Entry 7K0H (X-ray diffraction, 1.70 A resolution); this record covers chains A and B.

Chain A (and B):
Protein: Replicase polyprotein 1a
Organism: Human SARS coronavirus
Notes: EC 3.4.19.12, 3.4.22.-, 3.4.22.69; fragment: Full Length; chain B of this document is another copy of the same molecule, construct and numbering; everything in this record applies to it too
UniProt: P0C6U8 (R1A_CVHSA); residues 1-303 here correspond to UniProt positions 3241-3543 (UniProt number = residue number + 3240)
Chain sequence (310 residues; each row starts with the number of its first residue; numbers below 1 keep their minus sign (Met-6 is residue -6)):
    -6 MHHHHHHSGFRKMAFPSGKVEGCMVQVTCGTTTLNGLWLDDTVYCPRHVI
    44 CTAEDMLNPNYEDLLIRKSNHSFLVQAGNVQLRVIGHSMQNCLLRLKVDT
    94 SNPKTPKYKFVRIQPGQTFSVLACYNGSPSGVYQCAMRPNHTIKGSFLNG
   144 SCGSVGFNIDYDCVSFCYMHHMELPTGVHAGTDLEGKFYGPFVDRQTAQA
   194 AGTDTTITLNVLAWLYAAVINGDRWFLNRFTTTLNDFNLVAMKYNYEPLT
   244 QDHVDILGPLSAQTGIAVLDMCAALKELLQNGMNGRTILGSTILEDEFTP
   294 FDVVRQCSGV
Unresolved in the structure: -6 to 1, 300-303 (chain B: -6 to 1, 191, 303)
Covalent attachments: compound VR4 linked to Cys145
Differences from the reference sequence: expression tag (-6 to 0)
Residues lining bound ligands: VR4 (N-{(2S,3R)-4-(benzylamino)-3-hydroxy-4-oxo-1-[(3S)-2-oxopyrrolidin-3-yl]butan-2-yl}-N~2~-[(benzyloxy)carbonyl]-L-leucinamide): Thr26, Leu27, His41, Phe140, Leu141, Asn142, Gly143, Ser144, His163, His164, Met165, Glu166, Pro168, His172, Asp187, Arg188, Gln189, Thr190, Ala191
Curated features (UniProtKB/Swiss-Prot):
  - active site (For 3CL-PRO activity): His41, Cys145
What the authors report for this chain:
  - binding site for VR4: Asn142, Gly143, Cys145

How chain A and chain B interact:
Contacting residue pairs (55; chain A residue first):
  Gly2(A) with Gly138(B); Ser139(B), hydrogen bond (backbone-side chain)
  Arg4(A) with Tyr126(B); Gln127(B), hydrogen bond (side chain-backbone); Cys128(B); Lys137(B), hydrogen bond (side chain-backbone); Glu290(B), salt bridge
  Lys5(A) with Arg4(B); Tyr126(B)
  Met6(A) with Gly124(B); Val125(B); Tyr126(B), hydrophobic; Ser139(B)
  Ala7(A) with Gly124(B); Val125(B), hydrogen bond (backbone-backbone)
  Phe8(A) with Val125(B)
  Pro9(A) with Ser10(B); Glu14(B); Pro122(B), hydrophobic; Ser123(B); Gly124(B)
  Ser10(A) with Pro9(B); Ser10(B), hydrogen bond (backbone-side chain); Glu14(B), hydrogen bond (backbone-side chain)
  Gly11(A) with Gly11(B); Glu14(B), hydrogen bond (backbone-side chain)
  Glu14(A) with Pro9(B); Ser10(B), hydrogen bond (side chain-backbone); Gly11(B), hydrogen bond (side chain-backbone)
  Pro122(A) with Pro9(B)
  Ser123(A) with Pro9(B)
  Gly124(A) with Ala7(B); Pro9(B)
  Val125(A) with Met6(B); Ala7(B), hydrogen bond (backbone-backbone); Phe8(B); Val125(B), hydrophobic
  Tyr126(A) with Arg4(B); Lys5(B); Met6(B), hydrophobic
  Gln127(A) with Arg4(B), hydrogen bond (backbone-side chain)
  Cys128(A) with Arg4(B), hydrogen bond
  Lys137(A) with Arg4(B), hydrogen bond (backbone-side chain)
  Gly138(A) with Gly2(B), hydrogen bond (backbone-backbone)
  Ser139(A) with Gly2(B); Arg4(B); Met6(B); Gln299(B)
  Leu141(A) with Arg298(B); Gln299(B); Ser301(B); Gly302(B)
  Thr285(A) with Ile286(B)
  Gln299(A) with Ser139(B), hydrogen bond; Leu141(B)
Interface residues without a listed pair, chain A (28 interface residues in all): Phe3, Lys12, Leu115, Gly170, His172
Interface residues without a listed pair, chain B (31 interface residues in all): Lys12, Leu115, Ala129, Cys300

Summary:
28 residues of chain A face 31 of chain B across their interface, with 15 hydrogen bonds and 1 salt bridge.
Polar pairs include Arg4(A)-Glu290(B), Gly2(A)-Ser139(B) and Arg4(A)-Gln127(B). Covalently linked compound
VR4: at Cys145(A). From the paper: a binding site for VR4 at Asn142(A), Gly143(A) and Cys145(A).
Chain A and chain B are both Replicase polyprotein 1a (Human SARS coronavirus); the structure, 1.70 A
resolution structure of SARS-CoV 3CL protease in complex with a deuterated GC376 alpha-ketoamide analog ...,
was determined by X-ray diffraction together with 7K0E, 7K0G and 7K0F from the same study.
